7E9K - chains B and C of the 3 polymer chains in the assembly; structure by X-ray diffraction, 2.05 A resolution.

== Chain B ==
Name: Protein O-linked-mannose beta-1,4-N-acetylglucosaminyltransferase 2
From: Bos taurus
Notes: EC 2.4.1.312
Reference sequence: Q5NDF2 (PMGT2_BOVIN); residues 45-580 here = UniProt positions 45-580
Chain sequence (539 residues; each row starts with the number of its first residue):
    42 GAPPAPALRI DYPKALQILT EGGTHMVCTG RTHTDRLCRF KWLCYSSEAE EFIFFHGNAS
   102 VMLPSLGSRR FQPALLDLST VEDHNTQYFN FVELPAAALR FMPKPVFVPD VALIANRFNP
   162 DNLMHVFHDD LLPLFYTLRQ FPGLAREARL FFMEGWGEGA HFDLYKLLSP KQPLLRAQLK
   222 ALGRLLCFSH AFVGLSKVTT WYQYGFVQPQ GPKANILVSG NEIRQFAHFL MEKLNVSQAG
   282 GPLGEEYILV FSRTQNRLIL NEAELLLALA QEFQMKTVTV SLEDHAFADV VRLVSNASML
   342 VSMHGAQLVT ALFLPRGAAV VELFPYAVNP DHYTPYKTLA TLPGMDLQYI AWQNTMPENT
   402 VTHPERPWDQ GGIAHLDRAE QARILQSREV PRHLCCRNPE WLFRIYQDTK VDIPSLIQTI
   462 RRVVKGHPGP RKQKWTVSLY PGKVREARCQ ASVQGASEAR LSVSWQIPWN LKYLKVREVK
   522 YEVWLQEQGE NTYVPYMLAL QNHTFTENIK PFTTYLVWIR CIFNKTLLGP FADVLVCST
Disordered / not traced: 42-45, 51-52, 280-285, 472-473, 494-497
Sequence notes: expression tag (42-44)
Disulfide bonds: Cys69-Cys79, Cys85-Cys228, Cys436-Cys437, Cys490-Cys578
Covalently attached groups: N-acetylglucosamine (NAG) linked to Asn99, Asn276, Asn337, Asn543
Ligand contacts:
  - alpha-D-mannopyranose (MAN): Trp525, Arg561, Phe572
  - UDP (uridine-5'-diphosphate): Asp162, Asn163, Leu164, His202, Arg294, Thr295, Gln296, Asn297, Arg298, Leu323, Glu324, Gly346, Ala347, Gln348, Tyr377, Tyr447
Curated features (UniProtKB/Swiss-Prot):
  - glycosylation (N-linked (GlcNAc...) asparagine): Asn99, Asn276
Reported in the primary citation:
  - mutagenesis - Q113A, N532A, Y534A: unchanged catalytic activity
  - mutagenesis - H125A, F159A, N163A, H166A, R294A, R298A, C436A, C437A, T477*, W559A: abolished catalytic activity
  - mutagenesis - W525A, F572A: decreased catalytic activity
  - disease-associated variants - R158H, R445*: abolished catalytic activity
  - catalytic residues: His166, Arg294, Arg298 (proposed by the authors, not directly observed)

== Chain C ==
Name: mono-mannosyl peptide (379Man long peptide)
Chain sequence (23 residues; each row starts with the number of its first residue; numbers below 1 keep their minus sign (ACE-9 is residue -9)):
    -9 XTIRTRGAII QTPTLGPIQP TRX
Disordered / not traced: -9 to -7
Modified residues: ACE (acetyl group) at position -9; NH2 (amino group) at position 13
Covalently attached groups: alpha-D-mannopyranose (MAN) linked to Thr2

== Interface between chain B and chain C ==
Contacting residue pairs (30; chain B residue first):
  Trp525(B) - Gln9(C)
  Gln527(B) - Pro3(C)
  Gln527(B) - Pro10(C)
  Asn532(B) - Pro3(C)
  Asn532(B) - Thr4(C)  hydrogen bond
  Asn532(B) - Leu5(C)
  Asn532(B) - Pro10(C)
  Asn532(B) - Thr11(C)  hydrogen bond
  Asn532(B) - Arg12(C)  hydrogen bond (backbone-backbone)
  Asn532(B) - NH2_13(C)  hydrogen bond (backbone-backbone)
  Thr533(B) - Pro3(C)
  Thr533(B) - Gly6(C)  hydrogen bond (side chain-backbone)
  Thr533(B) - Pro7(C)
  Thr533(B) - Pro10(C)
  Thr533(B) - Arg12(C)
  Tyr534(B) - Pro3(C)  hydrophobic
  Tyr534(B) - Gly6(C)
  Tyr534(B) - Pro7(C)
  Tyr534(B) - Pro10(C)  hydrophobic
  Tyr534(B) - Arg12(C)
  Trp559(B) - Ile0(C)
  Trp559(B) - Gln1(C)
  Trp559(B) - Thr2(C)
  Trp559(B) - Pro7(C)
  Trp559(B) - Ile8(C)
  Trp559(B) - Gln9(C)
  Trp559(B) - Pro10(C)
  Phe572(B) - Gln9(C)
  Asp574(B) - Ile-1(C)
  Val575(B) - Pro7(C)  hydrophobic
Other interface residues (no listed pair), chain B (11 interface residues in all): Pro536, Leu557

== Summary ==
The interface between chain B and chain C involves 11 residues on one side and 15 on the other, with 5
hydrogen bonds. Polar pairs include Asn532(B)-Thr4(C), Asn532(B)-Thr11(C) and Thr533(B)-Gly6(C). From the
paper: catalytic residues His166(B), Arg294(B) and Arg298(B); H125A, F159A and N163A of chain B, among others,
abolish catalytic activity; 17 substitutions were tested in all.
Here chain B is Protein O-linked-mannose beta-1,4-N-acetylglucosaminyltransferase 2 (Bos taurus) and chain C
is mono-mannosyl peptide (379Man long peptide). Entry 7E9K (Crystal Structure of POMGNT2 in complex with UDP
and mono-mannosyl peptide (379Man long peptide)) was determined by X-ray diffraction, deposited together with
7E9L.
